Entry 1JYI (X-ray diffraction, 2.75 A resolution); this record covers chains A and P of the 4 polymer chains in the assembly.

== Chain A ==
Molecule: Concanavalin-Br
Organism: Canavalia ensiformis
UniProtKB: P55915 (CONA_CANBR); residues 1-237 here = UniProt positions 1-237
Chain sequence (237 residues; row label = number of the first residue in the row):
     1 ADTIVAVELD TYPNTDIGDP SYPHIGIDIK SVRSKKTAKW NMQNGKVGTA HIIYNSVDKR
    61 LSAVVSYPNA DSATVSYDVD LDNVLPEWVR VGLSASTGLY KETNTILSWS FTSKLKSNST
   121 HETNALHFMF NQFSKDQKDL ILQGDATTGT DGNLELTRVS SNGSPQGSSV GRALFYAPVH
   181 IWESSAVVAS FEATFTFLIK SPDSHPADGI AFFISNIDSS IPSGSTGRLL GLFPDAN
Sequence notes: conflict Asp-58 (Gly in P55915), Ala-70 (Gly in P55915), Asp-151 (Glu in P55915), Glu-155 (Arg in P55915)
Swiss-Prot annotation at these positions:
  - binding site (Mn(2+)): Glu-8, Asp-10, Asp-19, His-24, Ser-34
  - binding site (Ca(2+)): Asp-10, Tyr-12, Asn-14, Asp-19, Asp-208
  - binding site (a carbohydrate): Tyr-12, Leu-99, Tyr-100, Arg-228
Ion coordination: Mn2+: Glu-8, Asp-10, Asp-19, His-24; Ca2+: Asp-10, Tyr-12, Asn-14, Asp-19

== Chain P ==
Molecule: 12-residue peptide
Chain sequence (12 residues; row label = number of the first residue in the row):
     1 DVFYPYPYAS GS

== Interface between chain A and chain P ==
Residue-residue contacts - 23 pairs, chain A then chain P:
  Tyr-22(A) with Tyr-8(P)
  Pro-23(A) with Tyr-8(P)
  Lys-39(A) with Tyr-8(P), hydrogen bond
  Trp-40(A) with Tyr-8(P)
  Asn-41(A) with Tyr-8(P)
  Met-42(A) with Pro-7(P); Tyr-8(P)
  Gln-43(A) with Ala-9(P); Ser-10(P), hydrogen bond (side chain-backbone); Ser-12(P)
  Asn-44(A) with Val-2(P); Pro-5(P)
  Lys-46(A) with Val-2(P); Ser-12(P)
  Lys-200(A) with Asp-1(P), salt bridge; Val-2(P)
  Ser-201(A) with Val-2(P); Pro-5(P)
  Ser-204(A) with Pro-5(P); Tyr-6(P), hydrogen bond (backbone-backbone)
  His-205(A) with Tyr-6(P)
  Pro-206(A) with Tyr-6(P); Pro-7(P)
Other interface residues (no listed pair), chain A (15 interface residues in all): Gly-45
Other interface residues (no listed pair), chain P (10 interface residues in all): Tyr-4

== Summary ==
15 residues of chain A face 10 of chain P across their interface; the contacts include 3 hydrogen bonds and 1
salt bridge. Polar contacts include Lys-200(A)/Asp-1(P), Lys-39(A)/Tyr-8(P) and Gln-43(A)/Ser-10(P). UniProt
lists 5 Mn2+-binding residues, 5 Ca2+-binding residues and 4 carbohydrate-binding residues on chain A.
Here chain A is Concanavalin-Br (Canavalia ensiformis) and chain P is a 12-residue peptide. Entry 1JYI
(Concanavalin A/12-mer peptide complex) was determined by X-ray diffraction.
